9KEP - chains A and B of the 3 polymer chains in the assembly; structure by X-ray diffraction, 2.89 A resolution.

[Chain A]
Name: NM57-scFv light chain
Organism: Homo sapiens
Notes: antibody fragment or engineered binder
Chain sequence (116 residues; row label = number of the first residue in the row):
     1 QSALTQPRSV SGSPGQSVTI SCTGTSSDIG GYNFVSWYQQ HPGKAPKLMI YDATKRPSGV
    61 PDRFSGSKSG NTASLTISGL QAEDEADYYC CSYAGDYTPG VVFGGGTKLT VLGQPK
Disordered / not traced: 114-116
Cystine bridges: Cys22-Cys90

[Chain B]
Name: Rabv-G-phd-fd
Organism: Rabies virus CVS-11
Chain sequence (243 residues; each row starts with the number of its first residue; note: 6 numbers in that range are skipped by the numbering (no residue carries them; nothing is unmodelled there)):
    28 LVVEDEGCTN LSEFSYMELK VGYISAIKVN GFTCTG
    66 VVTEAETYTG GSGGTTFKRK HFRPTPDACR AAYNWL
   106 MAGDPRYEES LHNPYGGSGG RTTKESLIII SPSVTDLDPY DKSLHSRVFP GGKCSGITVS
   166 STYCSTNHDY TIWMPENPRP RTPCDIFTNS RGKRASNGNK TCGFVDERGL YKSLKGACRL
   226 KLCGVLGLRL MDGTWVAMQT SDETKWCPPD QLVNLHDFRS DEIEHHHHHH H
Disordered / not traced: 28-29, 38-40, 47-51, 66-85, 106-132, 162-164, 184-185, 246-248, 253-276
Cystine bridges: Cys35-Cys207, Cys61-Cys94, Cys159-Cys169, Cys189-Cys228, Cys223-Cys252

[Chain A / chain B interface]
Residue-residue contacts - 10 pairs, chain A then chain B:
  Tyr32(A) - Arg186(B)
  Tyr93(A) - Lys226(B)
  Tyr93(A) - Gly229(B)
  Gly95(A) - Lys226(B)  hydrogen bond (backbone-side chain)
  Asp96(A) - Lys226(B)
  Asp96(A) - Trp251(B)
  Tyr97(A) - Trp251(B)
  Thr98(A) - Lys226(B)  hydrogen bond (backbone-side chain)
  Pro99(A) - Leu231(B)  hydrophobic
  Gly100(A) - Lys226(B)
Interface residues without a listed pair, chain A (9 interface residues in all): Gly31

[Summary]
9 residues of chain A face 5 of chain B across their interface, with 2 hydrogen bonds. Polar contacts include
Gly95(A)-Lys226(B) and Thr98(A)-Lys226(B).
Chain A is NM57-scFv light chain (Homo sapiens) and chain B is Rabv-G-phd-fd (Rabies virus CVS-11); the
structure, RABV-G-PHD-FD/NM57-scFv, was determined by X-ray diffraction (same publication as 9KEF and 9KFB).
